Entry 7DZN (X-ray diffraction, 2.63 A resolution); this record covers chains A and C of the 5 polymer chains in the assembly.

[Chain A]
Name: MHC class I antigen
From: Homo sapiens
Reference sequence: V6E0U6 (V6E0U6_HUMAN); residues 3-279 here correspond to UniProt positions 25-301 (UniProt number = residue number + 22)
Amino-acid sequence (279 residues; each row starts with the number of its first residue):
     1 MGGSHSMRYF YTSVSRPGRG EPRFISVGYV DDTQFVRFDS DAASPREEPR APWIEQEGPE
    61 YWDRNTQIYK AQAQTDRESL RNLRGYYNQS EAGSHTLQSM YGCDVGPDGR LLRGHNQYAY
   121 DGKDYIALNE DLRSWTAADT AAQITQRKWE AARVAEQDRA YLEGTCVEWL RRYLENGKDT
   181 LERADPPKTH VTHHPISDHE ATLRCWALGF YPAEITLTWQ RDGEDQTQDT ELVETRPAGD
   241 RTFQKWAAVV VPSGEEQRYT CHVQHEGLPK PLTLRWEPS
Disordered / not traced: 1-2
Sequence notes: expression tag (1-2)
Disulfides: Cys-103/Cys-166, Cys-205/Cys-261
What the authors report for this chain:
  - binding site for Gag-Pol polyprotein (chain C): Tyr-86, Thr-145, Lys-148, Trp-149

[Chain C]
Name: Gag-Pol polyprotein
From: Human immunodeficiency virus 1
Reference sequence: P03367 (POL_HV1BR); residues 1-9 here correspond to UniProt positions 180-188 (UniProt number = residue number + 179)
Amino-acid sequence (9 residues; numbered 1 to 9; the number before each row is that of its first residue):
     1 TPQDLNTML

[How chain A and chain C interact]
Pairs across the interface (40; chain A residue first):
  Met-7(A) with Thr-1(C)
  Tyr-9(A) with Thr-1(C), hydrogen bond (side chain-backbone); Pro-2(C)
  Tyr-11(A) with Pro-2(C)
  Tyr-61(A) with Thr-1(C)
  Arg-64(A) with Thr-1(C), hydrogen bond
  Asn-65(A) with Thr-1(C), hydrogen bond; Pro-2(C)
  Ile-68(A) with Gln-3(C); Asp-4(C)
  Tyr-69(A) with Pro-2(C)
  Gln-72(A) with Leu-5(C); Asn-6(C)
  Thr-75(A) with Asn-6(C), hydrogen bond; Thr-7(C); Met-8(C)
  Glu-78(A) with Met-8(C)
  Ser-79(A) with Met-8(C); Leu-9(C), hydrogen bond (side chain-backbone)
  Asn-82(A) with Met-8(C); Leu-9(C)
  Tyr-86(A) with Leu-9(C), hydrogen bond (side chain-backbone)
  Tyr-101(A) with Pro-2(C); Gln-3(C), hydrogen bond (side chain-backbone)
  Asn-116(A) with Gln-3(C)
  Tyr-125(A) with Leu-9(C), hydrophobic
  Thr-145(A) with Leu-9(C), hydrogen bond (side chain-backbone)
  Lys-148(A) with Leu-9(C)
  Trp-149(A) with Thr-7(C); Met-8(C), hydrogen bond (side chain-backbone); Leu-9(C), hydrophobic
  Val-154(A) with Thr-7(C)
  Gln-157(A) with Leu-5(C)
  Asp-158(A) with Leu-5(C)
  Tyr-161(A) with Thr-1(C), hydrogen bond (side chain-backbone); Pro-2(C); Gln-3(C)
  Thr-165(A) with Thr-1(C)
  Trp-169(A) with Thr-1(C)
  Tyr-173(A) with Thr-1(C), hydrogen bond (side chain-backbone)
Also at the interface, not in a pair above, chain A (32 interface residues in all): Glu-47, Ala-71, Leu-83, Leu-97, Tyr-118
Interface features reported in the paper:
  - interface residues, chain A: Tyr-86(A), Thr-145(A), Lys-148(A), Trp-149(A)

[Summary]
The interface between chain A and chain C involves 32 residues on one side and 9 on the other, with 11
hydrogen bonds. Polar pairs include Tyr-9(A)/Thr-1(C), Arg-64(A)/Thr-1(C) and Asn-65(A)/Thr-1(C). From the
paper: a binding site for Gag-Pol polyprotein (chain C) at Tyr-86(A), Thr-145(A) and Lys-148(A) among others;
interface residues Tyr-86(A), Thr-145(A) and Lys-148(A) among others.
Chain A is MHC class I antigen (Homo sapiens) and chain C is Gag-Pol polyprotein (Human immunodeficiency virus
1); the structure, Crystal Structure of the cross-restricted T18A TCR and HLAB4201 bound to HIV-1 Gag TL9
peptide, was determined by X-ray diffraction, deposited together with 7DZM.
